9EJH - chains A and C of the 5 polymer chains in the assembly; structure by X-ray diffraction, 2.45 A resolution.

Chain A:
Name: HLA class II histocompatibility antigen, DQ alpha 1 chain
From: Homo sapiens
UniProtKB: P01909 (DQA1_HUMAN); the construct lacks a stretch of the UniProt sequence and is renumbered around it, so the offset changes along the chain: 1-11 = UniProt 24-34; 12-54 = UniProt 36-78; 56-183 = UniProt 79-206
Chain sequence (183 residues; numbered 1 to 183 plus 1 insertion-coded residue; 1 number in that range is skipped by the numbering (no residue carries it; nothing is unmodelled there); the number before each row is that of its first residue):
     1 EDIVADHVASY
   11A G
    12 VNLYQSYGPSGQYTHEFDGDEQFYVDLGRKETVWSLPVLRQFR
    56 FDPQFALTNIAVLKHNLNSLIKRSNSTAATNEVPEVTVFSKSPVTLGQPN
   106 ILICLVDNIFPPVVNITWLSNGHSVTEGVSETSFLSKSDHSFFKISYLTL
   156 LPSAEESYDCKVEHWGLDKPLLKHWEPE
Unresolved in the structure: 183
Sequence notes: conflict Ser46 (Cys70 in P01909)
Curated features (UniProtKB/Swiss-Prot):
  - region: Glu181 to Glu183 (Connecting peptide)
  - glycosylation (N-linked (GlcNAc...) asparagine): Asn80, Asn120
Disulfides: Cys109-Cys165
Covalently attached groups: N-acetylglucosamine (NAG) linked to Asn120

Chain C:
Name: HLA class II histocompatibility antigen gamma chain
From: Homo sapiens
UniProtKB: P04233 (HG2A_HUMAN); residues -1 to 11 here correspond to UniProt positions 110-122 (UniProt number = residue number + 111)
Chain sequence (13 residues; numbered -1 to 11; the number before each row is that of its first residue; numbers below 1 keep their minus sign (Ala-1 is residue -1)):
    -1 ATPLLMQALPMGA
Unresolved in the structure: 11

Interface between chain A and chain C:
Residue-residue contacts (26; chain A residue first):
  Tyr11(A) - Leu2(C)
  Tyr11(A) - Leu3(C)
  Tyr11(A) - Met4(C)  hydrogen bond (backbone-backbone)
  Tyr24(A) - Leu3(C)
  His26(A) - Leu2(C)
  Trp45(A) - Pro1(C)  hydrophobic
  Phe53(A) - Ala-1(C)
  Arg54(A) - Ala-1(C)  hydrogen bond (backbone-backbone)
  Arg54(A) - Thr0(C)  hydrogen bond (backbone-side chain)
  Arg54(A) - Pro1(C)
  Phe56(A) - Pro1(C)
  Phe56(A) - Leu3(C)  hydrophobic
  Phe60(A) - Leu3(C)  hydrophobic
  Asn64(A) - Leu3(C)
  Asn64(A) - Met4(C)  hydrogen bond (side chain-backbone)
  Asn64(A) - Gln5(C)
  Asn64(A) - Ala6(C)  hydrogen bond (side chain-backbone)
  Val67(A) - Ala6(C)  hydrophobic
  Val67(A) - Leu7(C)
  Val67(A) - Pro8(C)
  Leu68(A) - Ala6(C)  hydrophobic
  His70(A) - Met9(C)
  Asn71(A) - Leu7(C)  hydrogen bond (side chain-backbone)
  Asn71(A) - Pro8(C)
  Asn71(A) - Met9(C)  hydrogen bond (side chain-backbone)
  Leu75(A) - Met9(C)  hydrophobic
Also at the interface, not in a pair above, chain A (16 interface residues in all): Phe34, Ser74
Also at the interface, not in a pair above, chain C (12 interface residues in all): Gly10

In short:
16 residues of chain A face 12 of chain C across their interface; the contacts include 7 hydrogen bonds. Among
the polar pairs are Arg54(A)-Thr0(C), Asn64(A)-Met4(C) and Asn64(A)-Ala6(C). Covalently linked
N-acetylglucosamine: at Asn120(A).
Chain A is HLA class II histocompatibility antigen, DQ alpha 1 chain and chain C is HLA class II
histocompatibility antigen gamma chain, both from Homo sapiens; the structure, Peptide-independent T cell
receptor recognition of HLA-DQ2, was determined by X-ray diffraction (same publication as 9EJG and 9EJI).
